5AEW - chains W and X of the 6 polymer chains in the assembly; structure by X-ray diffraction, 1.88 A resolution.

[Chain W]
Name: Biphenyl dioxygenase subunit alpha
From: Burkholderia xenovorans LB400
Notes: EC 1.14.12.18
UniProtKB: P37333 (BPHA_BURXL); numbering as in UniProt (aligned over 1-459)
Chain sequence (459 residues; numbered 1 to 459; the number before each row is that of its first residue):
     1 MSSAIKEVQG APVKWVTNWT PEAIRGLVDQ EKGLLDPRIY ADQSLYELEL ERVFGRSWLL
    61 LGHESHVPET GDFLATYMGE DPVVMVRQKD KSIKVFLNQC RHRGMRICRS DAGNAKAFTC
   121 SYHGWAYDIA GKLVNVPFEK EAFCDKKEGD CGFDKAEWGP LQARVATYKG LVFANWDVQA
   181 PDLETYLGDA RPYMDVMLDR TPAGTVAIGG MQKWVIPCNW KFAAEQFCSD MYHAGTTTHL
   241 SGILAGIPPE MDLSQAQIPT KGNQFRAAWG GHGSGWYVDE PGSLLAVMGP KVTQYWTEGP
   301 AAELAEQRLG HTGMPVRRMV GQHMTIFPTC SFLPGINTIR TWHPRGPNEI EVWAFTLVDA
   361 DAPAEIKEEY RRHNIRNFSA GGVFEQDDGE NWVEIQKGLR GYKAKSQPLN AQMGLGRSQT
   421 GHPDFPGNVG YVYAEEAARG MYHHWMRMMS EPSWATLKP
Unresolved in the structure: 1-17, 143-152
Construct notes: engineered mutation Gly335 (Thr in P37333), Ile336 (Phe in P37333), Thr338 (Asn in P37333), Thr341 (Ile in P37333)
UniProt features mapped onto this chain:
  - binding site ([2Fe-2S] cluster): Cys100, His102, Cys120, His123
  - binding site (Fe cation): His233, His239
Ion coordination: 2Fe-2S cluster Fe: His102, Cys120, His123; Fe2+: His233, His239, Asp388
Small-molecule neighbours:
  - biphenyl (BNL): Gln226, Phe227, Asp230, Met231, His233, Ala234, His239, Val287, Gly321, His323, Leu333, Ile336
  - 2Fe-2S cluster (FES): Cys100, His102, Arg103, Gly104, Met105, Cys120, Tyr122, His123, Gly124, Trp125
Reported in the primary citation:
  - binding site for biphenyl: Gln226, Phe227, Asp230, Met231, His233, Ala234, His239, Ser283, Val287, Gly321, Gln322, His323, Leu333, Ile336, Phe378, Phe384
  - mutagenesis - T335G/F336I/N338T/I341T: unchanged catalytic activity (citing earlier work)

[Chain X]
Name: Biphenyl dioxygenase subunit beta
From: Burkholderia xenovorans LB400
Notes: EC 1.14.12.18
UniProtKB: P37334 (BPHE_BURXL); residues 1-188 here = UniProt positions 1-188
Chain sequence (188 residues; numbered 1 to 188; the number before each row is that of its first residue):
     1 MTNPSPHFFK TFEWPSKAAG LELQNEIEQF YYREAQLLDH RAYEAWFALL DKDIHYFMPL
    61 RTNRMIREGE LEYSGDQDLA HFDETHETMY GRIRKVTSDV GWAENPPSRT RHLVSNVIVK
   121 ETATPDTFEV NSAFILYRNR LERQVDIFAG ERRDVLRRAD NNLGFSIAKR TILLDASTLL
   181 SNNLSMFF
Unresolved in the structure: 1-8

[Interface between chain W and chain X]
Contacting residue pairs (81):
  Ser110(W) - Asn63(X)
  Ser110(W) - Met65(X)
  Asp111(W) - Thr62(X)
  Asp111(W) - Asn63(X)  hydrogen bond (backbone-backbone)
  Ala112(W) - Arg64(X)  hydrogen bond (backbone-side chain)
  Ala112(W) - Glu68(X)
  Gly113(W) - Glu68(X)
  Asn114(W) - Arg67(X)  hydrogen bond (backbone-side chain)
  Asn114(W) - Glu68(X)  hydrogen bond (backbone-side chain)
  Ile208(W) - Gln77(X)
  Ile208(W) - Asp78(X)
  Gly209(W) - Asp78(X)
  Gly209(W) - Leu79(X)  hydrogen bond (backbone-backbone)
  Gly210(W) - Leu60(X)
  Gly210(W) - Leu79(X)
  Met211(W) - Leu60(X)
  Gln212(W) - Leu60(X)
  Gln212(W) - Ala80(X)
  Lys213(W) - Thr178(X)
  Lys213(W) - Leu179(X)  hydrogen bond (backbone-backbone)
  Trp214(W) - Leu179(X)
  Trp214(W) - Ser181(X)
  Trp214(W) - Asn182(X)  hydrogen bond (side chain-backbone)
  Val215(W) - Thr178(X)
  Val215(W) - Leu179(X)  hydrogen bond (backbone-backbone)
  Val215(W) - Ser181(X)
  Val215(W) - Asn182(X)  hydrogen bond (backbone-backbone)
  Pro217(W) - Asn182(X)
  Thr237(W) - Trp102(X)
  Leu240(W) - Val100(X)  hydrophobic
  Leu240(W) - Trp102(X)  hydrophobic
  Ser241(W) - Lys95(X)  hydrogen bond
  Ser241(W) - Val100(X)  hydrogen bond (side chain-backbone)
  Ser241(W) - Gly101(X)
  Leu244(W) - Arg94(X)
  Leu244(W) - Ser98(X)
  Ala245(W) - Gly91(X)
  Pro249(W) - Tyr90(X)
  Pro249(W) - Arg94(X)  hydrogen bond (backbone-side chain)
  Phe355(W) - Leu79(X)  hydrophobic
  Thr356(W) - Leu79(X)
  Arg371(W) - Asp76(X)  hydrogen bond (side chain-backbone)
  Arg371(W) - Gln77(X)
  Arg371(W) - Asp78(X)  hydrogen bond (side chain-backbone)
  Arg371(W) - Asp83(X)  salt bridge
  Ile375(W) - Asp78(X)
  Ile375(W) - Leu79(X)  hydrophobic
  Ile375(W) - Ala80(X)
  Ile375(W) - His81(X)
  Ile375(W) - Phe82(X)
  Ile375(W) - Asp83(X)
  Ile375(W) - Glu84(X)
  Ile375(W) - Arg92(X)
  Arg376(W) - Glu84(X)
  Arg376(W) - Thr88(X)
  Arg376(W) - Arg92(X)
  Ser379(W) - Ala80(X)
  Ser379(W) - His81(X)  hydrogen bond (side chain-backbone)
  Ala380(W) - Leu179(X)  hydrophobic
  Ala380(W) - Asn183(X)
  Ala380(W) - Leu184(X)  hydrogen bond (backbone-backbone)
  Gly381(W) - Arg92(X)  hydrogen bond (backbone-side chain)
  Gly381(W) - Leu184(X)
  Val383(W) - Arg92(X)
  Val383(W) - Lys95(X)
  Gln386(W) - Lys95(X)
  Gln386(W) - Ala103(X)
  Gln386(W) - Asn183(X)  hydrogen bond (backbone-side chain)
  Gln386(W) - Leu184(X)
  Gln386(W) - Ser185(X)
  Asp387(W) - Lys95(X)  salt bridge
  Asp387(W) - Trp102(X)
  Asp387(W) - Ala103(X)  hydrogen bond (side chain-backbone)
  Glu390(W) - Trp102(X)
  Glu390(W) - Ala103(X)
  Glu390(W) - Arg140(X)  salt bridge
  Glu390(W) - Asn182(X)
  Val393(W) - Gln144(X)
  Val393(W) - Asn182(X)
  Glu394(W) - Leu141(X)
  Lys397(W) - Arg143(X)
Also at the interface, not in a pair above, chain W (47 interface residues in all): Phe73, Ile216, Thr238, Gly242, Met251, Leu253, Glu351, Ala354, Arg372, Asn374, Gly382, Gly389
Also at the interface, not in a pair above, chain X (42 interface residues in all): Thr85, Glu142, Ser177, Leu180

[Summary]
47 residues of chain W face 42 of chain X across their interface; the contacts include 19 hydrogen bonds and 3
salt bridges. Among the polar pairs are Arg371(W)-Asp83(X), Asp387(W)-Lys95(X) and Glu390(W)-Arg140(X). The
paper reports a binding site for biphenyl at Gln226(W), Phe227(W) and Asp230(W) among others;
T335G/F336I/N338T/I341T of chain W leave catalytic activity unchanged.
Here chain W is Biphenyl dioxygenase subunit alpha and chain X is Biphenyl dioxygenase subunit beta, both from
Burkholderia xenovorans LB400. Entry 5AEW (Crystal structure of II9 variant of Biphenyl dioxygenase from
Burkholderia xenovorans LB400 in complex with biphenyl) was determined by X-ray diffraction, deposited
together with 5AEU.
